PDB entry 8TV0 | X-ray diffraction, 3.10 A resolution | chains A and D of the 5 polymer chains in the assembly

# Chain A (and D)
Name: XptA2
Source organism: Xenorhabdus nematophila
Notes: chain D of this document is another copy of the same molecule, construct and numbering; everything in this record applies to it too
UniProt: N1NRW3 (N1NRW3_XENNE); residues 1-2537 here = UniProt positions 1-2537
Chain sequence (2537 residues; numbered 1 to 2537; the number before each row is that of its first residue):
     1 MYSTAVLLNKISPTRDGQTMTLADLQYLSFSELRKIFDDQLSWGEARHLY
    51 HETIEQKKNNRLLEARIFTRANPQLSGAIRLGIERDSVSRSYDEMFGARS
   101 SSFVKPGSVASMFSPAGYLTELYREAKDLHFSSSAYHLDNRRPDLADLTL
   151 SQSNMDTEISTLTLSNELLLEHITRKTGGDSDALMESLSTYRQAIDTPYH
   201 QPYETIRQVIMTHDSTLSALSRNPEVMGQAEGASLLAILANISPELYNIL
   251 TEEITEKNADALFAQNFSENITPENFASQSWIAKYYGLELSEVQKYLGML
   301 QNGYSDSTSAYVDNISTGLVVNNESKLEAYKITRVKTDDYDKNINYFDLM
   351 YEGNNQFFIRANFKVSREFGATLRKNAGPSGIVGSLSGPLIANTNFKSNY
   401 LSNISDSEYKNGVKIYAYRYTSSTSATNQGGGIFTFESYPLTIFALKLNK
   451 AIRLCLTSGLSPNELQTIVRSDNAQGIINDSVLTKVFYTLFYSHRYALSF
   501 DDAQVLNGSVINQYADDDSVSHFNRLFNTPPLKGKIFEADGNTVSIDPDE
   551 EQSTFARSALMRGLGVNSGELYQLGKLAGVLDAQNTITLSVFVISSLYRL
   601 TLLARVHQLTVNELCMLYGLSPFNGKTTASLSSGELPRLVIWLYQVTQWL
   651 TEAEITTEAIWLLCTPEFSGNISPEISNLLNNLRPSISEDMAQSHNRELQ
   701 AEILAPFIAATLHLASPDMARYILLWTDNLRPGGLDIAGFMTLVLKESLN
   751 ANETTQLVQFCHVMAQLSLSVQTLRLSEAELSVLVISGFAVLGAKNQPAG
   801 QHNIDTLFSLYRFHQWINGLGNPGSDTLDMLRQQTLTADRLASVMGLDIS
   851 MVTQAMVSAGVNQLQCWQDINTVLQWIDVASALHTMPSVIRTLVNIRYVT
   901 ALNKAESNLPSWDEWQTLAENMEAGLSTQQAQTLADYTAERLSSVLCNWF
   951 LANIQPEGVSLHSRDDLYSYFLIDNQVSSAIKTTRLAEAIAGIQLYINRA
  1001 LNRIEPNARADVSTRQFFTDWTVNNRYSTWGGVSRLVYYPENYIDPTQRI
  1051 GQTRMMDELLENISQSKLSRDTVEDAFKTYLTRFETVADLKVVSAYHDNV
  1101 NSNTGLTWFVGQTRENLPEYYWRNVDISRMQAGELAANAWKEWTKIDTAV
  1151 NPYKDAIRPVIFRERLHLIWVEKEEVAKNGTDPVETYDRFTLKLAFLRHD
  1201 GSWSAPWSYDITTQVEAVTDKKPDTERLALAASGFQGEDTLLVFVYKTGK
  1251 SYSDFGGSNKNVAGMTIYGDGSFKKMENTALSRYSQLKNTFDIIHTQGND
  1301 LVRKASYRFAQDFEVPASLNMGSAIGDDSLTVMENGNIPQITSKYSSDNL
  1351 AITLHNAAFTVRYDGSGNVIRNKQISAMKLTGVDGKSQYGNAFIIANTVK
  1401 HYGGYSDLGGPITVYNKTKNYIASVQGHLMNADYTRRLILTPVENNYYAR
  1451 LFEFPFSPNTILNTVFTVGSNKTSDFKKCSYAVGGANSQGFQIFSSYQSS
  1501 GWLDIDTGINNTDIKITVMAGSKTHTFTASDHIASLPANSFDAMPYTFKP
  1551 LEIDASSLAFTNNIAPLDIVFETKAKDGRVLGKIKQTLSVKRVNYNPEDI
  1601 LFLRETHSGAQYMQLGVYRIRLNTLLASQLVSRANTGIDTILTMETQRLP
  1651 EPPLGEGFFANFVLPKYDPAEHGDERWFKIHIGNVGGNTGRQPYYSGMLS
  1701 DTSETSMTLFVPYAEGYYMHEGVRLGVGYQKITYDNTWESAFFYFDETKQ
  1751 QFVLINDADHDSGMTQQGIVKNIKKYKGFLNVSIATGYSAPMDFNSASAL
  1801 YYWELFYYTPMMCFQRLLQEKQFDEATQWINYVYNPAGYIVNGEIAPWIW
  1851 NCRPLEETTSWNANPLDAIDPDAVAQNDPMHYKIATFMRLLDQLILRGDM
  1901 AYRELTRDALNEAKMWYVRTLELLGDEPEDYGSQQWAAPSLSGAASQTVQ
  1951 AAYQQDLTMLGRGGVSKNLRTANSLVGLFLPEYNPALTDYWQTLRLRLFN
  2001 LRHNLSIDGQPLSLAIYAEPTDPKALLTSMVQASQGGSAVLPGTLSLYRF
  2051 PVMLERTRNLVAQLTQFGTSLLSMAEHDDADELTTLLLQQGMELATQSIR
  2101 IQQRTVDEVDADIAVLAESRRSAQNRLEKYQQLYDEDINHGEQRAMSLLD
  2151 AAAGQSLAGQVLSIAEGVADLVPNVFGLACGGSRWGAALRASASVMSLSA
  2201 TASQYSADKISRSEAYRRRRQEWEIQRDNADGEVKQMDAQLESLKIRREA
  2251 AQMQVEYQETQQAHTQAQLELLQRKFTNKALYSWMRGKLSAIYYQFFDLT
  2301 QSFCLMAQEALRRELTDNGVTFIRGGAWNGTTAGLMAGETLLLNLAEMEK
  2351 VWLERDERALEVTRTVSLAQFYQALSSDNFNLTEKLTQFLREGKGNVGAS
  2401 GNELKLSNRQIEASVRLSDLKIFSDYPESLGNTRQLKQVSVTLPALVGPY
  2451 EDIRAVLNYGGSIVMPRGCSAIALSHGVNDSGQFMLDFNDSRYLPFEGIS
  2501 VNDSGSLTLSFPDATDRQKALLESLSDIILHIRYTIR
Modified / non-standard residues: Mse1, Mse20, Mse95, Mse112, Mse155, Mse185, Mse211, Mse227, Mse299, Mse350, Mse561, Mse616, Mse691, Mse719, Mse741, Mse764, Mse830, Mse845, Mse851, Mse856, Mse886, Mse922, Mse1055, Mse1056, Mse1130, Mse1265, Mse1276, Mse1321, Mse1333, Mse1378, Mse1430, Mse1544, Mse1613, Mse1644, Mse1698, Mse1707, Mse1719, Mse1764, Mse1792, Mse1811, Mse1812, Mse1888, Mse1900, Mse1915, Mse2030, Mse2053, Mse2074, Mse2092, Mse2146, Mse2196, Mse2237, Mse2253, Mse2285, Mse2306, Mse2336, Mse2348, Mse2465, Mse2485 (selenomethionine; parent Met); Mse1519, Mse1880, Mse1959 (selenomethionine)
Sequence notes: conflict H172 (Pro in N1NRW3), N343 (His in N1NRW3), I344 (Val in N1NRW3), 63 further conflict positions vs the reference (N1NRW3) not listed

# How chain A and chain D interact
Residue-residue contacts (39; chain A residue first):
  P674(A) - Q2032(D)
  P674(A) - A2033(D)
  P674(A) - S2034(D)
  E675(A) - Q2032(D)
  S677(A) - S2034(D)
  N678(A) - Q2032(D)
  N678(A) - A2033(D)  hydrogen bond (side chain-backbone)
  N678(A) - S2034(D)
  N678(A) - Q2035(D)  hydrogen bond (side chain-backbone)
  N678(A) - T2331(D)
  N682(A) - N2329(D)  hydrogen bond
  N682(A) - T2331(D)
  R684(A) - R2324(D)
  P685(A) - R2324(D)
  P685(A) - G2325(D)
  I687(A) - R2324(D)  hydrogen bond (backbone-side chain)
  I2138(A) - S1066(D)
  Q2143(A) - K1067(D)
  L2157(A) - E1058(D)
  V2161(A) - L1117(D)  hydrophobic
  I2164(A) - L1117(D)  hydrophobic
  V2168(A) - P1118(D)  hydrophobic
  V2168(A) - N1151(D)
  L2178(A) - V1184(D)
  C2180(A) - A1177(D)  hydrophobic
  C2180(A) - V1184(D)  hydrophobic
  C2180(A) - T1186(D)
  W2185(A) - E1174(D)
  A2188(A) - A1149(D)
  A2188(A) - N1151(D)
  S2192(A) - A1149(D)  hydrogen bond (side chain-backbone)
  K2209(A) - E1061(D)  hydrogen bond (side chain-backbone)
  K2209(A) - N1062(D)
  K2209(A) - Q1065(D)
  I2210(A) - S1064(D)
  S2213(A) - Q1065(D)
  S2213(A) - S1066(D)  hydrogen bond (side chain-backbone)
  R2217(A) - S1066(D)
  R2217(A) - E1820(D)  salt bridge
Also at the interface, not in a pair above, chain A (32 interface residues in all): L745, Mse2146, D2150, A2165, L2171, P2173, L2189, Mse2196, E2214
Also at the interface, not in a pair above, chain D (31 interface residues in all): S1069, R1083, E1115, D1147, T1148, E1175, R1189

# In short
The interface between chain A and chain D involves 32 residues on one side and 31 on the other; the contacts
include 7 hydrogen bonds and 1 salt bridge. Among the polar pairs are R2217(A)-E1820(D), N678(A)-A2033(D) and
N678(A)-Q2035(D).
Both chains are XptA2 (Xenorhabdus nematophila). Entry 8TV0 (XptA2 wild type) was determined by X-ray
diffraction, deposited together with 8TQE.
